PDB entry 3AZ8 | X-ray diffraction, 3.10 A resolution | chains B and E of the 6 polymer chains in the assembly

[Chain B (and E)]
Molecule: Beta-hydroxyacyl-ACP dehydratase
Source organism: Plasmodium falciparum
Notes: EC 4.2.1.-; chain E of this document is another copy of the same molecule, construct and numbering; everything in this record applies to it too
UniProtKB: Q965D7 (Q965D7_PLAFA); residue numbers follow UniProt; this construct covers 81-230
Chain sequence (154 residues; each row starts with the number of its first residue):
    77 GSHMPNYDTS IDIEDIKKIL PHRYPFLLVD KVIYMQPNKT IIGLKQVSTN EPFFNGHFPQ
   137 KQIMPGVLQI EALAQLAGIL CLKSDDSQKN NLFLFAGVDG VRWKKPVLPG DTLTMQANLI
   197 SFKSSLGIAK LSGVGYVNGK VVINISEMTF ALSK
Not modelled in the structure: 77-84, 200-203, 230 (chain E: 77-83, 201-202, 229-230)
Differences from the reference sequence: expression tag (77-80)

[Chain B / chain E interface]
Residue-residue contacts - 61 pairs, chain B then chain E:
  I89(B) - T125(E)
  I89(B) - Q138(E)
  I89(B) - P185(E)  hydrophobic
  E90(B) - Q136(E)
  E90(B) - K137(E)
  E90(B) - Q138(E)  hydrogen bond (side chain-backbone)
  K93(B) - Q138(E)
  Y100(B) - Y100(E)  hydrogen bond
  Y100(B) - N126(E)
  Y100(B) - E127(E)
  Y100(B) - P128(E)
  Y100(B) - N131(E)
  P101(B) - N126(E)
  F102(B) - N126(E)
  L103(B) - T125(E)
  L104(B) - N126(E)
  D106(B) - S124(E)  hydrogen bond
  D106(B) - T125(E)  hydrogen bond (side chain-backbone)
  D106(B) - G186(E)
  L120(B) - G186(E)
  K121(B) - S124(E)  hydrogen bond
  Q122(B) - Q122(E)
  Q122(B) - V123(E)
  Q122(B) - S124(E)
  Q122(B) - G186(E)  hydrogen bond (side chain-backbone)
  Q122(B) - D187(E)
  Q122(B) - T188(E)  hydrogen bond
  V123(B) - Q122(E)
  S124(B) - D106(E)  hydrogen bond
  S124(B) - K121(E)  hydrogen bond
  S124(B) - Q122(E)  hydrogen bond (side chain-backbone)
  T125(B) - I89(E)
  T125(B) - L103(E)
  T125(B) - V105(E)
  T125(B) - D106(E)  hydrogen bond (backbone-side chain)
  N126(B) - Y100(E)
  N126(B) - P101(E)
  N126(B) - L103(E)
  N126(B) - N126(E)
  N126(B) - E127(E)  hydrogen bond
  N126(B) - P128(E)
  N126(B) - F129(E)
  E127(B) - Y100(E)
  E127(B) - N126(E)  hydrogen bond
  P128(B) - Y100(E)
  P128(B) - N126(E)
  F129(B) - N126(E)
  N131(B) - Y100(E)
  Q136(B) - E90(E)
  K137(B) - E90(E)
  Q138(B) - I89(E)
  Q138(B) - E90(E)  hydrogen bond (backbone-side chain)
  Q138(B) - K93(E)
  P185(B) - I89(E)  hydrophobic
  G186(B) - D106(E)
  G186(B) - L120(E)
  G186(B) - Q122(E)  hydrogen bond (backbone-side chain)
  D187(B) - K107(E)  salt bridge
  D187(B) - Q122(E)
  T188(B) - Q122(E)  hydrogen bond
  T188(B) - T188(E)
Interface residues without a listed pair, chain B (30 interface residues in all): V105, K107, P135
Interface residues without a listed pair, chain E (30 interface residues in all): F102, L104, P135

[Summary]
The chain B/chain E interface involves 30 residues from each chain, with 16 hydrogen bonds and 1 salt bridge.
Among the polar pairs are D187(B)-K107(E), E90(B)-Q138(E) and Y100(B)-Y100(E).
Both chains are Beta-hydroxyacyl-ACP dehydratase (Plasmodium falciparum). Entry 3AZ8 (Beta-Hydroxyacyl-Acyl
Carrier Protein Dehydratase (FabZ) from Plasmodium falciparum in complex with NAS21) was determined by X-ray
diffraction together with 3AZ9, 3AZA and 3AZB from the same study.
